Entry 6HUQ (X-ray diffraction, 3.00 A resolution); this record covers chains C and D of the 28 polymer chains in the assembly.

== Chain C ==
Name: Proteasome subunit alpha type-4
Source organism: Saccharomyces cerevisiae (strain ATCC 204508 / S288c)
Notes: EC 3.4.25.1
Reference sequence: P40303 (PSA4_YEAST); residues -1 to 252 here correspond to UniProt positions 1-254 (UniProt number = residue number + 2)
Amino-acid sequence (254 residues; each row starts with the number of its first residue; numbers below 1 keep their minus sign (Met-1 is residue -1)):
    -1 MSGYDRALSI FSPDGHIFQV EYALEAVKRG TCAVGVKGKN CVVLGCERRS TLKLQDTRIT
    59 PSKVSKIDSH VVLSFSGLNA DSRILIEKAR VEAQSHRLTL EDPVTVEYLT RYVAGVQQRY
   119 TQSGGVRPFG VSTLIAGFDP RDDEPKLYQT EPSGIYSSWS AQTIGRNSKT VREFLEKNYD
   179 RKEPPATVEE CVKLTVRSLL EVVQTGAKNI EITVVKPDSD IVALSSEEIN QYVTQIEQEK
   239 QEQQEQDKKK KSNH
Unresolved in the structure: -1 to 0, 241-252
UniProt features mapped onto this chain:
  - modified residue: Thr58 (Phosphothreonine)

== Chain D ==
Name: Proteasome subunit alpha type-5
Source organism: Saccharomyces cerevisiae (strain ATCC 204508 / S288c)
Notes: EC 3.4.25.1
Reference sequence: P32379 (PSA5_YEAST); residues -7 to 252 here correspond to UniProt positions 1-260 (UniProt number = residue number + 8)
Amino-acid sequence (260 residues; row label = number of the first residue in the row; numbers below 1 keep their minus sign (Met-7 is residue -7)):
    -7 MFLTRSEYDR GVSTFSPEGR LFQVEYSLEA IKLGSTAIGI ATKEGVVLGV EKRATSPLLE
    53 SDSIEKIVEI DRHIGCAMSG LTADARSMIE HARTAAVTHN LYYDEDINVE SLTQSVCDLA
   113 LRFGEGASGE ERLMSRPFGV ALLIAGHDAD DGYQLFHAEP SGTFYRYNAK AIGSGSEGAQ
   173 AELLNEWHSS LTLKEAELLV LKILKQVMEE KLDENNAQLS CITKQDGFKI YDNEKTAELI
   233 KELKEKEAAE SPEEADVEMS
Unresolved in the structure: -7 to 0, 118-124, 243-252

== Chain C / chain D interface ==
Pairs across the interface (64):
  Asp3(C) with Glu117(D)
  Arg4(C) with Glu117(D)
  Ala5(C) with Val4(D), hydrophobic; Glu117(D); Ser127(D)
  Ser7(C) with Ser127(D), hydrogen bond (backbone-side chain); Arg128(D)
  Ile8(C) with Asp1(D); Gln15(D)
  Phe9(C) with Gln15(D); Tyr18(D); Ser19(D); Ala22(D), hydrophobic; Leu73(D), hydrophobic; Arg128(D); Pro129(D); Gly131(D)
  Ser10(C) with Tyr18(D)
  Pro11(C) with Tyr18(D), hydrophobic; Glu21(D)
  Asp12(C) with Glu21(D)
  Gly13(C) with Tyr18(D); Glu21(D); Ala22(D)
  His14(C) with Leu25(D)
  Ile15(C) with Leu73(D), hydrophobic; Arg128(D)
  Lys35(C) with Glu52(D), salt bridge
  Gln116(C) with Ala75(D); Asp76(D)
  Thr119(C) with Arg128(D), hydrogen bond (backbone-side chain)
  Gln120(C) with Met126(D); Ser127(D), hydrogen bond (backbone-backbone); Arg128(D); Pro129(D); Phe130(D)
  Ser121(C) with Ser127(D)
  Gly122(C) with Ser127(D)
  Ser151(C) with Ala75(D)
  Gly152(C) with Ala75(D)
  Ile153(C) with Thr74(D); Ala75(D)
  Ser155(C) with Leu51(D); Ser55(D)
  Ser156(C) with Leu51(D); Glu52(D), hydrogen bond (backbone-backbone); Ser55(D), hydrogen bond (backbone-side chain)
  Trp157(C) with Thr47(D); Ser48(D); Leu50(D); Leu51(D); Glu52(D)
  Ser158(C) with Leu50(D), hydrogen bond (backbone-backbone); Glu52(D), hydrogen bond
  Ala159(C) with Leu50(D)
  Leu173(C) with Leu50(D), hydrophobic
  Glu174(C) with Ser48(D), hydrogen bond; Pro49(D); Leu50(D)
  Tyr177(C) with Leu50(D), hydrophobic
  Arg179(C) with Pro49(D), hydrogen bond (side chain-backbone); Leu50(D); Leu51(D), hydrogen bond (side chain-backbone); Glu52(D)
Interface residues without a listed pair, chain C (31 interface residues in all): Arg170

== In short ==
31 residues of chain C face 26 of chain D across their interface, with 10 hydrogen bonds and 1 salt bridge.
Polar pairs include Lys35(C)-Glu52(D), Ser7(C)-Ser127(D) and Thr119(C)-Arg128(D).
Here chain C is Proteasome subunit alpha type-4 and chain D is Proteasome subunit alpha type-5, both from
Saccharomyces cerevisiae (strain ATCC 204508 / S288c). Entry 6HUQ (Yeast 20S proteasome with human beta2c
(S171G) in complex with 20) was determined by X-ray diffraction, deposited together with 6HTB, 6HTC, 6HTD,
6HTP, 6HTR, 6HUB and 30 further entries.
